6ZMN - chains B and D of the 4 polymer chains in the assembly; structure by X-ray diffraction, 2.33 A resolution.

[Chain B]
Name: Mothers against decapentaplegic homolog 3
From: Homo sapiens
UniProtKB: P84022 (SMAD3_HUMAN); aligned to UniProt positions 10-133 over residues 10-133 (the alignment contains insertions or deletions, so no single offset holds)
Sequence (125 residues; numbered 9 to 133; the number before each row is that of its first residue):
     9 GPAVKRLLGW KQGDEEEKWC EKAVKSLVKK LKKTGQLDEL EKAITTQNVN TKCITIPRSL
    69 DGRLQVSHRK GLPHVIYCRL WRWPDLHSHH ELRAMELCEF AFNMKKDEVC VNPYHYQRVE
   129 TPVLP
Unresolved in the structure: 128-133
Construct notes: expression tag (9); conflict Ala11 (Ile in P84022), Gln20 (Lys in P84022), Asp22 (Glu in P84022), Glu23 (Gln in P84022)
Metal / ion sites: Zn2+: Cys61, Cys106, Cys118, His123
Reported in the primary citation:
  - binding site for the 16-nt DNA strand: Arg71
  - binding site for the 16-nt DNA strand (chain D): Gln73, Lys78

[Chain D]
Molecule: 16-nt DNA strand
Sequence (16 nucleotides; row label = number of the first residue in the row):
     1 TGCAGGCGCG CCTGCA

[Interface between chain B and chain D]
Pairs across the interface (8; chain B residue first):
  Lys37(B) - DC12(D)  phosphate contact
  Lys37(B) - DT13(D)  salt bridge to the phosphate
  Arg71(B) - DA4(D)  base contact
  Arg71(B) - DG5(D)  hydrogen bond to the base
  Gln73(B) - DC7(D)  base contact
  Lys78(B) - DG6(D)  hydrogen bond to the base
  His97(B) - DC3(D)  salt bridge to the phosphate
  His98(B) - DC3(D)  salt bridge to the phosphate

[Summary]
Chain B and chain D form an interface of 6 and 7 residues respectively; the contacts include 2 hydrogen bonds
and 3 salt bridges. Polar pairs include Arg71(B)-DG5(D), Lys78(B)-DG6(D) and Lys37(B)-DT13(D). From the paper:
a binding site for the 16-nt DNA strand (chain D) at Gln73(B) and Lys78(B); a binding site for the 16-nt DNA
strand at Arg71(B).
Here chain B is Mothers against decapentaplegic homolog 3 (Homo sapiens) and chain D is a 16-nt DNA strand.
Entry 6ZMN (Crystal structure of the Smad3-Smad5 MH1 domain chimera bound to the GGCGC site) was determined by
X-ray diffraction together with 6TBZ, 6TCE, 6FZS and 6FZT from the same study.
